PDB entry 7WAQ | X-ray diffraction, 2.56 A resolution | chain D

[Chain D]
Protein: stilbene O-methyltransferase
From: Sorghum bicolor
UniProtKB: A0A1B6PFV1 (A0A1B6PFV1_SORBI); residues 2-377 here = UniProt positions 2-377
Sequence (376 residues; numbered 2 to 377; the number before each row is that of its first residue):
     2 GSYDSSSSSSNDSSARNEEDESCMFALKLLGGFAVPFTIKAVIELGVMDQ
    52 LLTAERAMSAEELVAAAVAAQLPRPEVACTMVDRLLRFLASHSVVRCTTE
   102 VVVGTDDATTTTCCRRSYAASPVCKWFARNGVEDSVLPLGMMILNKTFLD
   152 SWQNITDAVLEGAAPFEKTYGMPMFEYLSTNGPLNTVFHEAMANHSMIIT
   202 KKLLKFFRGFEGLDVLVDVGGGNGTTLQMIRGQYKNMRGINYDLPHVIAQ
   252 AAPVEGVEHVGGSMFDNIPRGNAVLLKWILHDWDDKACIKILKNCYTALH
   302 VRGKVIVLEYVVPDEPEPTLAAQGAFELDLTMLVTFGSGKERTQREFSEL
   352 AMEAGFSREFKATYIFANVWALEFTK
Unresolved in the structure: 2-12
Disulfide bonds: C114-C115
Residues lining bound ligands: resveratrol (STL): L140, M143, I144, F149, M175, F189, M193, W279, H282, D283, Y311, L329, T332, M333, T336, F337
Reported in the primary citation:
  - catalytic residues: E310
  - mutagenesis - I144N/F337N, H282A: abolished catalytic activity on resveratrol
  - mutagenesis - I144N, H282N/D283A (Kd 32.90 uM): decreased binding to resveratrol
  - mutagenesis - D283A (Kd 1.31 uM): increased binding to resveratrol
  - mutagenesis - D283A, E342A: decreased catalytic activity on pinostilbene
  - mutagenesis - D283A, E342A: abolished catalytic activity on pterostilbene
  - mutagenesis - I144N, E310A, F337N: decreased catalytic activity on pterostilbene
  - mutagenesis - I144N/F337N, F337N: abolished binding to resveratrol
  - mutagenesis - I144N, F337N: increased catalytic activity on pinostilbene
  - specificity-determining residues: I144, F337
  - mutagenesis - I144N, E310A, F337N: decreased catalytic activity on resveratrol

[Summary]
Bound to chain D: resveratrol. The paper reports the catalytic residue E310; I144N, E310A and F337N reduce
catalytic activity on pterostilbene; 8 substitutions were tested in all.
Chain D is stilbene O-methyltransferase (Sorghum bicolor); the structure, SbSOMT in complex with resveratrol,
was determined by X-ray diffraction, deposited together with 7WAS and 7VB8.
